Entry 8Z9Y (electron microscopy, 2.50 A resolution); this record covers chains C and D of the 6 polymer chains in the assembly.

# Chain C
Molecule: Actin T1-like protein
Organism: Arabidopsis thaliana
Reference sequence: Q6IDB3 (Q6IDB3_ARATH); numbering as in UniProt (aligned over 1-98)
Amino-acid sequence (98 residues; each row starts with the number of its first residue):
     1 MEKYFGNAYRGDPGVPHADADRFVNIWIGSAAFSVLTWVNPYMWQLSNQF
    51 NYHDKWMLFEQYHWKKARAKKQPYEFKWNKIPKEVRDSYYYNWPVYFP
Disordered / not traced: 1-6

# Chain D
Molecule: Protein TIC 100
Organism: Arabidopsis thaliana
Reference sequence: Q8LPR8 (TI100_ARATH); numbering as in UniProt (aligned over 1-871)
Amino-acid sequence (871 residues; numbered 1 to 871; the number before each row is that of its first residue):
     1 MANEELTESQQQEDPSQQLPNADEEKGSDSDSNSDSDASSQSSGDDFYIS
    51 ESENEAEGDNTIFNYVRPSDIPPDPNANPETNIRRFNRVLDGKRVKRMQE
   101 EEEDKYTFYEDLFDFPRDPERWKEQDLREIWADGPLEMTKPGWDPAWADE
   151 DDWDVVNDEIQEGRDPGIQPFYVPYRKPYPAIPDNHYDIENAKGVVEELD
   201 RIEEFLQWVSYIFPDGSSYEGTVWDDLAQGKGVYIAENGLVRYEGEWLQN
   251 DMEGHGVIDVDIPDIEPIPGSKLEAKMRAEGRIIKRDYMTPEDRKWLEMD
   301 VEDSVALTDGNFQVPFYENEEWVTQFGEKPEKGRYRYAGQWKHSRMHGCG
   351 VYEVNERILYGRFYFGELLEEEHGCTVDICALHSGLAEVAAAKARMFVNK
   401 PDGMIREERGPYGDPQHPYFYEEDDVWMAPGFINQFYEVPEYWETYVGEV
   451 DQEREMWLNSFYKAPLRLPMPAELEHWWENVEVTPEFVLLNKEPEPDPND
   501 PSKLVQKEDPVILHTPTGRIINYVEDEKHGIRLFWQPPLEEGEEVDPSKV
   551 EFLPLGFDEFYGKEVVVKKEHPIKSFVLGIEKSVKPMLDGLEKWTEEKKK
   601 AYEERKEMIQQELELVEAEICLEEAIEDMDEELKKKEQEEEKKTEMGLTE
   651 EDEDVLVPVYKEEKVVTAKEKIQENKQEEKYKDDDDEDDDDGDDDDDDDD
   701 DDDLGPSSFGSADKGRRNSPFSSSSLSFASCTLFPAVQSRLESSFLAWKQ
   751 HRAEPSKVNTGIIKGADTASASIHFPPLSSNNARLKMGKVANRGCVQRSY
   801 GSSRSQSQLMSLSRLLSCNASSSSSPPDSSSSEYLKDSGLWETPVGDMSV
   851 VLSLQIQTKCSDLFAETPAVS
Disordered / not traced: 1-107, 563-871
Disulfide bonds: Cys-349/Cys-375
UniProt features mapped onto this chain:
  - modified residue: Asn-238 (Deamidated asparagine), Thr-649 (Phosphothreonine)

# Chain C / chain D interface
Pairs across the interface (6; chain C residue first):
  Asp-54(C) with Tyr-419(D), hydrogen bond
  Met-57(C) with His-417(D); Phe-420(D), hydrophobic
  Gln-61(C) with Glu-422(D), hydrogen bond
  Lys-65(C) with Glu-422(D), salt bridge
  Tyr-90(C) with Asp-402(D)
Other interface residues (no listed pair), chain C (6 interface residues in all): Leu-58

# Overview
The interface between chain C and chain D involves 6 residues on one side and 5 on the other; the contacts
include 2 hydrogen bonds and 1 salt bridge. Polar contacts include Lys-65(C)/Glu-422(D), Asp-54(C)/Tyr-419(D)
and Gln-61(C)/Glu-422(D).
Chain C is Actin T1-like protein and chain D is Protein TIC 100, both from Arabidopsis thaliana; the
structure, Cryo-EM Structure of the Arabidopsis thaliana TIC Complex, was determined by electron microscopy
(same publication as 8XKU and 8XKV).
